PDB entry 8D01 | X-ray diffraction, 2.46 A resolution | chains L and B of the 4 polymer chains in the assembly

# Chain L
Molecule: 21N13 Fab light chain
From: Macaca mulatta
Notes: antibody fragment or engineered binder
Chain sequence (213 residues; row label = number of the first residue in the row):
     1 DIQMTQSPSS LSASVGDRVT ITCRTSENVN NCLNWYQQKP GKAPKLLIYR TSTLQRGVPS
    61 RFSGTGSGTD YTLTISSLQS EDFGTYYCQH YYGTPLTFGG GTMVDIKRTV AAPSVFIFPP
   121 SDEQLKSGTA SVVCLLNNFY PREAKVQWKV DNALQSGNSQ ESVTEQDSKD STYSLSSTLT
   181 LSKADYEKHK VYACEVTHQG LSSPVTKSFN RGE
Disulfide bonds: Cys23-Cys88, Cys134-Cys194

# Chain B
Molecule: 21N13 Fab light chain
From: Macaca mulatta
Notes: antibody fragment or engineered binder
Chain sequence (213 residues; each row starts with the number of its first residue; note: 11 numbers in that range are skipped by the numbering (no residue carries them; nothing is unmodelled there); a row labelled like 100A-100K holds insertion residues (100A, then the next letters in order)):
     1 DIQMTQSPSS LSASVGDRVT ITCRTSENVN NCLNWYQQKP GKAPKLLIYR TSTLQRGVPS
    61 RFSGTGSGTD YTLTISSLQS EDFGTYYCQH YYGTPLTFGG
100A-100K GTMVDIKRTVA
   112 APSVFIFPPS DEQLKSGTAS VVCLLNNFYP REAKVQWKVD NALQSGNSQE SVTEQDSKDS
   172 TYSLSSTLTL SKADYEKHKV YACEVTHQGL SSPVTKSFNR GE
Disulfide bonds: Cys23-Cys88, Cys134-Cys194

# Chain L / chain B interface
Residue-residue contacts (6):
  Lys126(L) - Lys183(B)
  Ser127(L) - Ser127(B)
  Ser127(L) - Gly128(B)
  Gly128(L) - Lys126(B)
  Gly128(L) - Ser127(B)
  Lys183(L) - Lys126(B)  hydrogen bond (side chain-backbone)

# Summary
The chain L/chain B interface involves 4 residues from each chain, with 1 hydrogen bond. The hydrogen-bonded
pair is Lys183(L)-Lys126(B).
Chain L and chain B are both 21N13 Fab light chain (Macaca mulatta); the structure, The domain-swaped dimer of
the HIV-1 CD4bs targeting antibody 21N13, was determined by X-ray diffraction together with 8SW3 and 8D0Y from
the same study.
